PDB entry 8QW3 | X-ray diffraction, 1.25 A resolution | chains B and C of the 6 polymer chains in the assembly

# Chain B (and C)
Molecule: Nucleoside diphosphate kinase 3
Organism: Homo sapiens
Notes: chain C of this document is another copy of the same molecule, construct and numbering; everything in this record applies to it too
UniProt: Q13232 (NDK3_HUMAN); residue numbers follow UniProt; this construct covers 18-169
Amino-acid sequence (155 residues; row label = number of the first residue in the row):
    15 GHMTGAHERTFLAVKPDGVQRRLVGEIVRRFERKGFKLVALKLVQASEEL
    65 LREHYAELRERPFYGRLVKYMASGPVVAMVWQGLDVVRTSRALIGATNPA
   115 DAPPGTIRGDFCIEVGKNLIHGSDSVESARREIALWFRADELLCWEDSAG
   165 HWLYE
Unresolved in the structure: 15-18 (chain C: fully traced)
Differences from the reference sequence: expression tag (15-17)
Curated features (UniProtKB/Swiss-Prot):
  - active site: His135 (Pros-phosphohistidine intermediate)
  - binding site (ADP): Lys29, Arg105, Thr111, Arg122, Val129, Asn132
  - mutagenesis: Glu40 (E40D: Impairs hexamerization; when associated with D-46. Decreases mitochondrial tethering activity; when associated with D-46), Glu46 (E46D: Impairs hexamerization; when associated with D-40. Decreases mitochondrial tethering activity; when associated with D-40), His135 (H135Q: Lacks of nucleoside diphosphate kinase activity. Does not affect mitochondrial fusion activity)
Ligand contacts: ADP (adenosine-5'-diphosphate): Lys29, Tyr69, Leu72, Phe77, Leu81, Thr111, Arg122, Val129, Gly130, Asn132, Gly136
What the authors report for this chain:
  - binding site for ADP: Lys29, Tyr69, Phe77, Arg105, Thr111, Arg122, Val129, Asn132, His135, Gly136
  - post-translational modification sites: His135
  - catalytic residues: His135 (proposed by the authors, not directly observed)

# How chain B and chain C interact
Contacting residue pairs (36):
  Asp31(B) - Trp166(C)
  Gln34(B) - Trp166(C)
  Arg35(B) - Arg47(C)  hydrogen bond (side chain-backbone)
  Arg35(B) - Trp166(C)
  Arg35(B) - Leu167(C)
  Glu40(B) - Arg47(C)  salt bridge
  Arg80(B) - Glu169(C)  salt bridge
  Tyr84(B) - Trp166(C)
  Pro118(B) - Ala106(C)
  Pro118(B) - Leu107(C)  hydrophobic
  Pro118(B) - Gly119(C)
  Arg122(B) - Lys48(C)  hydrogen bond (backbone-side chain)
  Gly123(B) - Lys48(C)  hydrogen bond (backbone-side chain)
  Gly123(B) - Leu107(C)
  Asp124(B) - Arg47(C)  salt bridge
  Asp124(B) - Lys48(C)
  Phe125(B) - Arg47(C)
  Phe125(B) - Lys48(C)
  Phe125(B) - Leu167(C)
  Cys126(B) - Lys48(C)  hydrogen bond (backbone-side chain)
  Ile127(B) - Lys48(C)
  Ile127(B) - Gly49(C)
  Ile127(B) - Phe50(C)  hydrophobic
  Ile127(B) - Leu98(C)  hydrophobic
  Ile127(B) - Leu167(C)  hydrophobic
  Ile127(B) - Tyr168(C)
  Glu128(B) - Leu98(C)
  Glu128(B) - Leu167(C)
  Glu128(B) - Tyr168(C)
  Glu128(B) - Glu169(C)  hydrogen bond (side chain-backbone)
  Gly130(B) - Glu169(C)
  Lys131(B) - His165(C)  hydrogen bond (side chain-backbone)
  Lys131(B) - Trp166(C)
  Lys131(B) - Leu167(C)
  Lys131(B) - Tyr168(C)  hydrogen bond (side chain-backbone)
  Lys131(B) - Glu169(C)
Other interface residues (no listed pair), chain B (19 interface residues in all): Arg44, Pro113, Gly119
Other interface residues (no listed pair), chain C (15 interface residues in all): Pro118, Thr120

# Summary
Chain B and chain C form an interface of 19 and 15 residues respectively, with 7 hydrogen bonds and 3 salt
bridges. Among the polar pairs are Glu40(B)-Arg47(C), Arg80(B)-Glu169(C) and Asp124(B)-Arg47(C). Bound to
chain B: ADP. The paper reports the catalytic residue His135(B); a binding site for ADP at Lys29(B), Tyr69(B)
and Phe77(B) among others.
Chain B and chain C are both Nucleoside diphosphate kinase 3 (Homo sapiens); the structure, Human NDPK-C in
complex with ADP, was determined by X-ray diffraction together with 8QVY, 8QVZ, 8QW0, 8QW1 and 8QW2 from the
same study.
